7C8N - chain A; structure by X-ray diffraction, 1.50 A resolution.

[Chain A]
Protein: Nitrogen-fixing NifU domain protein
Organism: Methanothrix thermoacetophila
UniProtKB: A0B757 (A0B757_METTP); residue numbers follow UniProt; this construct covers 1-129
Sequence (137 residues; row label = number of the first residue in the row):
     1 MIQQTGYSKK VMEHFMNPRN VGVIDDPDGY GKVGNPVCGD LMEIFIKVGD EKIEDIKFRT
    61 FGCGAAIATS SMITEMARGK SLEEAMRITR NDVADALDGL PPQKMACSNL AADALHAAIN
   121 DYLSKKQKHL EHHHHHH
Unresolved in the structure: 128-137
Differences from the reference sequence: engineered mutation Ala106 (His in A0B757); expression tag (130-137)
Bound ions: 2Fe-2S cluster Fe: Cys38, Asp40, Cys63, Cys107
Residues lining bound ligands: 2Fe-2S cluster (FES): Asn35, Cys38, Asp40, Gly62, Cys63, Ala66, Lys104, Cys107, Leu110

[Summary]
Bound to chain A: 2Fe-2S cluster. The 2Fe-2S cluster Fe site is built by Cys38, Asp40, Cys63 and Cys107.
Chain A is Nitrogen-fixing NifU domain protein (Methanothrix thermoacetophila); the structure, Crystal
structure of IscU H106A variant, was determined by X-ray diffraction, deposited together with 7C8M.
